8IW9 - chains B and S of the 6 polymer chains in the assembly; structure by electron microscopy, 3.08 A resolution.

Chain B:
Molecule: Guanine nucleotide-binding protein G(I)/G(S)/G(T) subunit beta-1
From: Homo sapiens
UniProt: P62873 (GBB1_HUMAN); residues 2-340 here = UniProt positions 2-340
Amino-acid sequence (377 residues; each row starts with the number of its first residue; numbers below 1 keep their minus sign (Met-10 is residue -10)):
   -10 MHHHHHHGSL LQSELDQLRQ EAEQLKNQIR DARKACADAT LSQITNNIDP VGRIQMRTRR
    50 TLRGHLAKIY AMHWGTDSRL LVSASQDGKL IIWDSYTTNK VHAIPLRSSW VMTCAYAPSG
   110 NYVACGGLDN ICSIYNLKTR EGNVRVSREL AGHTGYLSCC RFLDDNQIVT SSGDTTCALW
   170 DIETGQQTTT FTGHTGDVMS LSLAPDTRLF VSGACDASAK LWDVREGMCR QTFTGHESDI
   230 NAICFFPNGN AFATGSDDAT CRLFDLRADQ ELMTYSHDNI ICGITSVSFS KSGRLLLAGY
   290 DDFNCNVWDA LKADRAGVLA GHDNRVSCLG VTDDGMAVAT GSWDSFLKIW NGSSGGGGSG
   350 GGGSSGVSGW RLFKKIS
Disordered / not traced: -10 to 2, 341-366
Construct notes: initiating methionine (-10); expression tag (-9 to 1, 341-366)
UniProt features mapped onto this chain:
  - modified residue: Ser2 (N-acetylserine), His266 (Phosphohistidine)
  - natural variant: Leu30 (L30F: In MRD42; uncertain significance), Arg52 (R52G: In MRD42), Gly64 (G64V: In MRD42), Asp76 (D76E: In MRD42; D76G: In MRD42), Gly77 (G77S: In MRD42), Lys78 (K78R: In MRD42), Ile80 (I80N: In MRD42; I80T: In MRD42), His91 (H91R: In MRD42; uncertain significance), Ala92 (A92T: In MRD42), Pro94 (P94S: In MRD42), Leu95 (L95P: In MRD42), Arg96 (R96L: In MRD42), 5 further natural variant entries in UniProt

Chain S:
Molecule: scFv16
From: synthetic construct
Notes: antibody fragment or engineered binder
Amino-acid sequence (285 residues; row label = number of the first residue in the row; note: 14 numbers in that range are skipped by the numbering (no residue carries them; nothing is unmodelled there); a row labelled like 120A-120O holds insertion residues (120A, then the next letters in order); numbers below 1 keep their minus sign (Met-36 is residue -36)):
   -36 MLLVNQSHQG FNKEHTSKMV SAIVLYVLLA AAAHSAFAVQ LVESGGGLVQ PGGSRKLSCS
    24 ASGFAFSSFG MHWVRQAPEK GLEWVAYISS GSGTIYYADT VKGRFTISRD DPKNTLFLQM
    84 TSLRSEDTAM YYCVRSIYYY GSSPFDFWGQ GTTLTVS
120A-120O AGGGGSGGGGSGGGG
   135 SADIVMTQAT SSVPVTPGES VSISCRSSKS LLHSNGNTYL YWFLQRPGQS PQLLIYRMSN
   195 LASGVPDRFS GSGSGTAFTL TISRLEAEDV GVYYCMQHLE YPLTFGAGTK LEL
Disordered / not traced: -36 to 1, 120A-120O, 247
Disulfides: Cys22-Cys96

Chain B / chain S interface:
Residue-residue contacts (6):
  Arg68(B) with Tyr103(S)
  Leu69(B) with Tyr103(S), hydrophobic
  Val90(B) with Tyr102(S), hydrophobic
  Glu130(B) with Gly26(S); Phe27(S)
  Gly131(B) with Phe32(S)
Interface residues without a listed pair, chain B (9 interface residues in all): Asp66, His91, Arg129, Asn132
Interface residues without a listed pair, chain S (8 interface residues in all): Ala28, Ser31, Arg98

Overview:
Chain B and chain S form an interface of 9 and 8 residues respectively.
Here chain B is Guanine nucleotide-binding protein G(I)/G(S)/G(T) subunit beta-1 (Homo sapiens) and chain S is
scFv16 (synthetic construct). Entry 8IW9 (Cryo-EM structure of the CAD-bound mTAAR9-Gs complex) was determined
by electron microscopy (same publication as 8ITF, 8IW1, 8IW4 and 8IW7).
